Entry 7TQU (electron microscopy, 3.80 A resolution); this record covers chains b and d of the 14 polymer chains in the assembly.

== Chain b ==
Protein: VP2
Source organism: Coxsackievirus A21
Notes: EC 3.4.22.29, 3.6.1.15, 3.4.22.28, 2.7.7.48
UniProt: Q7T7N6 (Q7T7N6_9ENTO); residues 1-272 here correspond to UniProt positions 70-341 (UniProt number = residue number + 69)
Amino-acid sequence (272 residues; each row starts with the number of its first residue):
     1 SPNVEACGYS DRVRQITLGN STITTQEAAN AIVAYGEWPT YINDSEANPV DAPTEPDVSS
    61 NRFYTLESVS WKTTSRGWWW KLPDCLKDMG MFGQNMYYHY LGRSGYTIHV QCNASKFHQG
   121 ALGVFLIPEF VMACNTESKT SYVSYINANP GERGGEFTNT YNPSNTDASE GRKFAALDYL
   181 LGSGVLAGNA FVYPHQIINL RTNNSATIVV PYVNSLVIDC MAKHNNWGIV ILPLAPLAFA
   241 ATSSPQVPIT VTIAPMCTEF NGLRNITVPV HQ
Disordered / not traced: 1-6, 166-168

== Chain d ==
Protein: VP4
Source organism: Coxsackievirus A21
Notes: EC 3.4.22.29, 3.6.1.15, 3.4.22.28, 2.7.7.48
UniProt: Q7T7N6 (Q7T7N6_9ENTO); residues 1-69 here = UniProt positions 1-69
Amino-acid sequence (69 residues; numbered 1 to 69; the number before each row is that of its first residue):
     1 MGAQVSTQKT GAHENQNVAA NGSTINYTTI NYYKDSASNS ATRQDLSQDP SKFTEPVKDL
    61 MLKTAPALN
Disordered / not traced: 1

== Interface between chain b and chain d ==
Pairs across the interface - 18 pairs, chain b then chain d:
  S10(b) - N69(d)  hydrogen bond (side chain-backbone)
  D11(b) - A67(d)
  D11(b) - L68(d)
  D11(b) - N69(d)  hydrogen bond (side chain-backbone)
  R12(b) - L68(d)
  R12(b) - N69(d)
  R14(b) - D59(d)  salt bridge
  A29(b) - L68(d)  hydrophobic
  N30(b) - V57(d)
  N30(b) - M61(d)
  A31(b) - V57(d)
  A31(b) - K58(d)  hydrogen bond (backbone-backbone)
  I32(b) - P56(d)
  V33(b) - P56(d)  hydrogen bond (backbone-backbone)
  V33(b) - K58(d)
  Y35(b) - K52(d)
  Y35(b) - F53(d)  hydrophobic
  W38(b) - K58(d)
Also at the interface, not in a pair above, chain b (12 interface residues in all): T202

== In short ==
Chain b and chain d form an interface of 12 and 10 residues respectively; the contacts include 4 hydrogen
bonds and 1 salt bridge. Among the polar pairs are R14(b)-D59(d), S10(b)-N69(d) and D11(b)-N69(d).
Chain b is VP2 and chain d is VP4, both from Coxsackievirus A21; the structure, Coxsackievirus A21 capsid
subdomain in complex with mouse polyclonal antibody pAbC-1, was determined by electron microscopy together
with 7TQS and 7TQT from the same study.
